PDB entry 3G9M | X-ray diffraction, 1.61 A resolution | chains B and D of the 4 polymer chains in the assembly

[Chain B]
Protein: Glucocorticoid receptor
Source organism: Rattus norvegicus
UniProt: P06536 (GCR_RAT); residues 440-525 here = UniProt positions 440-525
Chain sequence (90 residues; numbered 436 to 525; the number before each row is that of its first residue):
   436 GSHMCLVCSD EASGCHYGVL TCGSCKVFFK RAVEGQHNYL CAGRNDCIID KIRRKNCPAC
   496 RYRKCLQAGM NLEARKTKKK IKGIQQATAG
Not modelled in the structure: 436-437, 516-525
Construct notes: expression tag (436-439)
Reported in the primary citation:
  - mutagenesis - R510A, K514A: decreased binding to DNA
  - mutagenesis - K514A: unchanged signaling
  - mutagenesis - H472A, R510A: increased signaling
  - mutagenesis - H472R: decreased signaling
  - mutagenesis - G470A, N473A: decreased signaling in response to Pal
  - mutagenesis - G470A: decreased signaling in response to Tat

[Chain D]
Molecule: 16-nt DNA strand
Sequence (16 nucleotides; numbered 1 to 16; the number before each row is that of its first residue):
     1 TCGGACAAAA TGTTCT

[How chain B and chain D interact]
Pairs across the interface (12):
  Ser448(B) with DT1(D), base contact
  Cys450(B) with DT1(D), sugar contact; DC2(D), phosphate contact
  His451(B) with DC2(D), phosphate contact
  Tyr452(B) with DC2(D), hydrogen bond to the phosphate; DG3(D), hydrogen bond to the phosphate
  Lys461(B) with DG3(D), hydrogen bond to the base
  Lys465(B) with DG3(D), phosphate contact
  Lys490(B) with DA9(D), hydrogen bond to the phosphate; DA10(D), salt bridge to the phosphate
  Arg510(B) with DT1(D), sugar contact; DC2(D), phosphate contact
Interface residues without a listed pair, chain B (9 interface residues in all): Arg466
Interface residues without a listed pair, chain D (8 interface residues in all): DG4, DA5, DC6

[Overview]
Chain B and chain D form an interface of 9 and 8 residues respectively; the contacts include 4 hydrogen bonds
and 1 salt bridge. Polar contacts include Lys461(B)-DG3(D), Tyr452(B)-DC2(D) and Tyr452(B)-DG3(D). From the
paper: R510A and K514A of chain B reduce binding to DNA; H472A and R510A of chain B increase signaling; 6
substitutions were tested in all.
Chain B is Glucocorticoid receptor (Rattus norvegicus) and chain D is a 16-nt DNA strand; the structure, GR
DNA-binding domain:Sgk 16bp complex-44, was determined by X-ray diffraction (same publication as 3FYL, 3G6P,
3G6Q, 3G6R, 3G6T, 3G6U and 8 further entries).
